PDB entry 8KFZ | electron microscopy, 3.30 A resolution | chains B and C of the 5 polymer chains in the assembly

# Chain B
Molecule: Guanine nucleotide-binding protein G(I)/G(S)/G(T) subunit beta-1
Source organism: Homo sapiens
Reference sequence: P62873 (GBB1_HUMAN); numbering as in UniProt (aligned over 1-340)
Amino-acid sequence (366 residues; numbered 1 to 366; the number before each row is that of its first residue):
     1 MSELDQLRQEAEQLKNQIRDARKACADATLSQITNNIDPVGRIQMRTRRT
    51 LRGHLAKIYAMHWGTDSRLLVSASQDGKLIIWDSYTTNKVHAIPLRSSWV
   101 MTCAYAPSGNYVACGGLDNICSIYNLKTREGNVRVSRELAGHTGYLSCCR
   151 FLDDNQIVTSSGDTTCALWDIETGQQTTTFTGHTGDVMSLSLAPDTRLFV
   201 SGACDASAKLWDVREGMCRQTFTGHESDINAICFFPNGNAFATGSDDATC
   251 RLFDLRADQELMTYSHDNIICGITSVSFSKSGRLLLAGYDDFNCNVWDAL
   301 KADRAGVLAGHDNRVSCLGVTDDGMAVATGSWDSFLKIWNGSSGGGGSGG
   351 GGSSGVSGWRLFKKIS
Unresolved in the structure: 1-2, 341-366
Sequence notes: expression tag (341-366)
Swiss-Prot annotation at these positions:
  - modified residue: Ser2 (N-acetylserine), His266 (Phosphohistidine)
  - natural variant: Leu30 (L30F: In MRD42; uncertain significance), Arg52 (R52G: In MRD42), Gly64 (G64V: In MRD42), Asp76 (D76E: In MRD42; D76G: In MRD42), Gly77 (G77S: In MRD42), Lys78 (K78R: In MRD42), Ile80 (I80N: In MRD42; I80T: In MRD42), His91 (H91R: In MRD42; uncertain significance), Ala92 (A92T: In MRD42), Pro94 (P94S: In MRD42), Leu95 (L95P: In MRD42), Arg96 (R96L: In MRD42), 5 further natural variant entries in UniProt

# Chain C
Molecule: Guanine nucleotide-binding protein G(I)/G(S)/G(O) subunit gamma-2
Source organism: Homo sapiens
Reference sequence: P59768 (GBG2_HUMAN); residue numbers follow UniProt; this construct covers 1-71
Amino-acid sequence (71 residues; each row starts with the number of its first residue):
     1 MASNNTASIAQARKLVEQLKMEANIDRIKVSKAAADLMAYCEAHAKEDPL
    51 LTPVPASENPFREKKFFCAIL
Unresolved in the structure: 1-6, 63-71
Swiss-Prot annotation at these positions:
  - modified residue: Ala2 (N-acetylalanine), Cys68 (Cysteine methyl ester)
  - lipidation: Cys68 (S-geranylgeranyl cysteine)

# Interface between chain B and chain C
Residue-residue contacts (81; chain B residue first):
  Leu4(B) - Ala12(C)  hydrophobic
  Leu7(B) - Arg13(C)
  Leu7(B) - Val16(C)
  Glu10(B) - Val16(C)
  Ala11(B) - Leu19(C)
  Leu14(B) - Val16(C)
  Leu14(B) - Leu19(C)  hydrophobic
  Leu14(B) - Lys20(C)
  Gln17(B) - Ala23(C)
  Arg22(B) - Arg27(C)
  Ala24(B) - Lys29(C)  hydrogen bond (backbone-side chain)
  Cys25(B) - Arg27(C)
  Cys25(B) - Ile28(C)
  Cys25(B) - Lys29(C)  hydrogen bond (backbone-side chain)
  Cys25(B) - Val30(C)  hydrogen bond (backbone-backbone)
  Ala26(B) - Lys29(C)
  Ala26(B) - Val30(C)  hydrophobic
  Asp27(B) - Lys29(C)
  Asp27(B) - Val30(C)
  Ala28(B) - Val30(C)
  Leu30(B) - Ala34(C)  hydrophobic
  Ile33(B) - Ser31(C)
  Ile33(B) - Ala34(C)  hydrophobic
  Ile33(B) - Met38(C)  hydrophobic
  Thr34(B) - Met38(C)
  Val40(B) - Leu51(C)  hydrophobic
  Ile43(B) - Leu50(C)
  Met45(B) - Leu50(C)  hydrophobic
  Arg48(B) - Asn59(C)
  Arg48(B) - Phe61(C)
  Arg49(B) - Pro60(C)
  Arg49(B) - Phe61(C)
  Arg49(B) - Arg62(C)
  Ser84(B) - Phe61(C)
  Tyr85(B) - Pro60(C)  hydrophobic
  Tyr85(B) - Phe61(C)  hydrophobic
  Met217(B) - Met21(C)  hydrophobic
  Cys218(B) - Gln18(C)  hydrogen bond (backbone-side chain)
  Cys218(B) - Glu22(C)  hydrogen bond
  Arg219(B) - Glu22(C)
  Arg219(B) - Ile25(C)
  Gln220(B) - Glu22(C)
  Gln220(B) - Ile25(C)
  Thr221(B) - Glu22(C)  hydrogen bond
  Phe235(B) - Leu37(C)  hydrophobic
  Phe235(B) - Tyr40(C)  hydrophobic
  Phe235(B) - Cys41(C)  hydrophobic
  Pro236(B) - Tyr40(C)  hydrophobic
  Asn237(B) - Tyr40(C)
  Ala240(B) - Leu37(C)  hydrophobic
  Asp254(B) - Ala33(C)
  Arg256(B) - Arg27(C)
  Arg256(B) - Ile28(C)
  Arg256(B) - Lys32(C)
  Arg256(B) - Asp36(C)  salt bridge
  Asp258(B) - Ile25(C)
  Asp258(B) - Arg27(C)  salt bridge
  Gln259(B) - Val30(C)
  Ser279(B) - Asp48(C)
  Lys280(B) - Tyr40(C)
  Lys280(B) - Asp48(C)  hydrogen bond (backbone-side chain)
  Ser281(B) - Tyr40(C)
  Ser281(B) - Cys41(C)
  Ser281(B) - His44(C)
  Ser281(B) - Asp48(C)  hydrogen bond
  Gly282(B) - Cys41(C)
  Arg283(B) - Cys41(C)
  Arg283(B) - Leu51(C)
  Leu300(B) - Cys41(C)  hydrophobic
  Asp323(B) - Pro49(C)
  Gly324(B) - Pro49(C)
  Gly324(B) - Leu50(C)
  Met325(B) - Pro49(C)  hydrophobic
  Met325(B) - Leu50(C)
  Met325(B) - Val54(C)  hydrophobic
  Met325(B) - Asn59(C)
  Met325(B) - Pro60(C)
  Ala326(B) - Phe61(C)  hydrophobic
  Val327(B) - Leu50(C)  hydrophobic
  Asn340(B) - Asn59(C)  hydrogen bond
  Asn340(B) - Phe61(C)
Other interface residues (no listed pair), chain B (57 interface residues in all): Ile18, Ala21, Ile37, Trp63, Ser67, Lys209, Asn239, Ala257, Leu284, Ile338
Other interface residues (no listed pair), chain C (38 interface residues in all): Ile9, Asp26, Ala45, Glu47, Glu58

# Summary
Chain B and chain C form an interface of 57 and 38 residues respectively, with 9 hydrogen bonds and 2 salt
bridges. Among the polar pairs are Arg256(B)-Asp36(C), Asp258(B)-Arg27(C) and Ala24(B)-Lys29(C).
Here chain B is Guanine nucleotide-binding protein G(I)/G(S)/G(T) subunit beta-1 and chain C is Guanine
nucleotide-binding protein G(I)/G(S)/G(O) subunit gamma-2, both from Homo sapiens. Entry 8KFZ (Gi bound CCR8
in ligand free state) was determined by electron microscopy (same publication as 8KFX and 8KFY).
